PDB entry 3RYC | X-ray diffraction, 2.10 A resolution | chains B and C of the 5 polymer chains in the assembly

# Chain B
Molecule: Tubulin beta chain
From: Ovis aries
UniProtKB: D0VWY9 (D0VWY9_SHEEP); the author numbering skips numbers that UniProt does not, so the offset changes along the chain: 1-44 = UniProt 1-44; 47-360 = UniProt 45-358; 369-455 = UniProt 359-445
Chain sequence (445 residues; numbered 1 to 455; 10 numbers in that range are skipped by the numbering (no residue carries them; nothing is unmodelled there); the number before each row is that of its first residue):
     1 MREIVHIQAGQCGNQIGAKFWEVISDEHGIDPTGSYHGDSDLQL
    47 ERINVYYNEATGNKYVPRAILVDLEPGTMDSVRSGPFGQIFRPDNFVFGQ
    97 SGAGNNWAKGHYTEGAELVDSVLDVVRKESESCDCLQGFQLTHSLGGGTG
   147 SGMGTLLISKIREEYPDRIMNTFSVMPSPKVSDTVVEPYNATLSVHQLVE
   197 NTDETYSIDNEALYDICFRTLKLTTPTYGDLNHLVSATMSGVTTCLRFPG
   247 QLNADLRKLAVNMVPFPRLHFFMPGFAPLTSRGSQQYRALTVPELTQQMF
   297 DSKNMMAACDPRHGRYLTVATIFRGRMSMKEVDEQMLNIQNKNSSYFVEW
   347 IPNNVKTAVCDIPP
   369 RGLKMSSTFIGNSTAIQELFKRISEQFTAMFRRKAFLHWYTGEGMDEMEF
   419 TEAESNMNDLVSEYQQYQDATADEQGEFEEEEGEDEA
Disordered / not traced: 443-455
Ligand contacts: GDP (guanosine-5'-diphosphate): Gly10, Gln11, Cys12, Gln15, Ile16, Asp69, Asn101, Ser140, Gly142, Gly143, Gly144, Thr145, Gly146, Val171, Pro173, Val177, Ser178, Asp179, Glu183, Asn206, Leu209, Tyr224, Leu227, Asn228, Val231

# Chain C
Molecule: Tubulin alpha chain
From: Ovis aries
UniProtKB: D0VWZ0 (D0VWZ0_SHEEP); residue numbers follow UniProt; this construct covers 1-451
Chain sequence (451 residues; each row starts with the number of its first residue):
     1 MRECISIHVGQAGVQIGNACWELYCLEHGIQPDGQMPSDKTIGGGDDSFN
    51 TFFSETGAGKHVPRAVFVDLEPTVIDEVRTGTYRQLFHPEQLITGKEDAA
   101 NNYARGHYTIGKEIIDLVLDRIRKLADQCTGLQGFLVFHSFGGGTGSGFT
   151 SLLMERLSVDYGKKSKLEFSIYPAPQVSTAVVEPYNSILTTHTTLEHSDC
   201 AFMVDNEAIYDICRRNLDIERPTYTNLNRLISQIVSSITASLRFDGALNV
   251 DLTEFQTNLVPYPRIHFPLATYAPVISAEKAYHEQLSVAEITNACFEPAN
   301 QMVKCDPRHGKYMACCLLYRGDVVPKDVNAAIATIKTKRSIQFVDWCPTG
   351 FKVGINYQPPTVVPGGDLAKVQRAVCMLSNTTAIAEAWARLDHKFDLMYA
   401 KRAFVHWYVGEGMEEGEFSEAREDMAALEKDYEEVGVDSVEGEGEEEGEE
   451 Y
Disordered / not traced: 38-45, 440-451
Ligand contacts: GTP (guanosine-5'-triphosphate): Gly10, Gln11, Ala12, Gln15, Ile16, Asp69, Asp98, Ala99, Ala100, Asn101, Asn102, Ser140, Gly142, Gly143, Gly144, Thr145, Gly146, Ile171, Pro173, Val177, Ser178, Thr179, Glu183, Asn206, Tyr224, Leu227, Asn228, Ile231

# How chain B and chain C interact
Residue-residue contacts (50):
  Pro72(B) with Arg2(C)
  Gln96(B) with Met1(C); Arg2(C), hydrogen bond
  Gly100(B) with Thr253(C); Glu254(C); Thr257(C), hydrogen bond (backbone-side chain)
  Asn101(B) with Glu254(C), hydrogen bond; Lys352(C)
  Lys105(B) with Thr253(C)
  Pro175(B) with Lys336(C), hydrogen bond (backbone-side chain); Pro348(C)
  Ser178(B) with Thr349(C), hydrogen bond
  Asp179(B) with Lys352(C), hydrogen bond (backbone-side chain)
  Thr180(B) with Asn258(C), hydrogen bond; Thr349(C)
  Val181(B) with Thr257(C); Asn258(C), hydrogen bond (backbone-side chain); Cys347(C), hydrophobic; Thr349(C)
  Thr221(B) with Lys326(C); Asn329(C); Ala330(C)
  Thr223(B) with Lys326(C)
  Gln394(B) with Pro348(C)
  Ala397(B) with Trp346(C)
  Met398(B) with Trp346(C); Pro348(C)
  Arg400(B) with Ser439(C)
  Arg401(B) with Tyr262(C), hydrogen bond (backbone-side chain); Asp345(C), salt bridge; Trp346(C); Glu434(C), hydrogen bond (side chain-backbone); Val435(C); Val437(C), hydrogen bond (side chain-backbone); Asp438(C); Ser439(C)
  Lys402(B) with Tyr262(C)
  Ala403(B) with Pro261(C); Tyr262(C); Trp346(C), hydrophobic
  Phe404(B) with Thr257(C); Val260(C); Pro261(C), hydrogen bond (backbone-backbone)
  His406(B) with Val260(C); Pro261(C); Tyr262(C); Pro263(C)
  Trp407(B) with Gln256(C), hydrogen bond (side chain-backbone); Thr257(C); Val260(C), hydrogen bond (side chain-backbone)
Other interface residues (no listed pair), chain B (28 interface residues in all): Gly98, Lys176, Val182, Pro184, Pro222, Leu405
Other interface residues (no listed pair), chain C (30 interface residues in all): Asp199, Asp251, Met313, Phe351

# Summary
Chain B and chain C form an interface of 28 and 30 residues respectively, with 14 hydrogen bonds and 1 salt
bridge. Polar pairs include Arg401(B)-Asp345(C), Gln96(B)-Arg2(C) and Gly100(B)-Thr257(C). Ligands of chain B:
GDP. Bound to chain C: GTP.
Here chain B is Tubulin beta chain and chain C is Tubulin alpha chain, both from Ovis aries. Entry 3RYC
(Tubulin: RB3 stathmin-like domain complex) was determined by X-ray diffraction (same publication as 3RYF,
3RYH and 3RYI).
